6PIF - chains H and I of the 11 polymer chains in the assembly; structure by electron microscopy, 3.40 A resolution.

# Chain H
Molecule: type I-F CRISPR-associated endoribonuclease Cas6/Csy4
Organism: Vibrio cholerae
Sequence (198 residues; numbered 2 to 199; the number before each row is that of its first residue):
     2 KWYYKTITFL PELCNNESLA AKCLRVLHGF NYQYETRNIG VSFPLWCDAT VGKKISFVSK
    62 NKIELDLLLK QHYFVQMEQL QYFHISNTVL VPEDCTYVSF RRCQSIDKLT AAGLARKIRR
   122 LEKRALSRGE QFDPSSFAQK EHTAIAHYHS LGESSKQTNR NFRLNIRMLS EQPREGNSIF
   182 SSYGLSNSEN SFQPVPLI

# Chain I
Molecule: TniQ monomer 1
Organism: Vibrio cholerae
Sequence (358 residues; row label = number of the first residue in the row; note: 37 numbers in that range are skipped by the numbering (no residue carries them; nothing is unmodelled there); numbering starts at 0):
     0 AMFLQRPKPY SDESLESFFI RVANKNGYGD VHRFLEATKR FLQDIDHNGY QTFPTDITRI
    60 NPYSAKNSSS ARTASFLKLA QLTFNEPPEL LGLAINRTNM KYSPSTSAVV RGAEVFPRSL
   120 LRTHSIPCCP LCLRENGYAS YLWHFQGYEY CHSHNVPLIT TCS
   193 GHEAACTVSN WLAGHESKPL PNLPKSYRWG LVHWWMGIKD S
   236 DHFSFVQFFS NWPRSFHSII EDEVEFNLEH AVVSTSELRL KDLLGRLFFG SIRLPERNLQ
   296 HNIILGELLC YLENRLWQDK GLIANLKMNA LEATVMLNCS LDQIASMVEQ RILKPNRKSK
   361 DVTDYLFHFG DIFCLWLAEF QSDEFNRSFY VSRW
Disordered / not traced: 0, 193-194

# How chain H and chain I interact
Pairs across the interface (11; chain H residue first):
  P12(H) with V267(I), hydrophobic
  L14(H) with V268(I), hydrophobic
  C15(H) with V267(I)
  N16(H) with V268(I), hydrogen bond (backbone-backbone)
  S19(H) with S269(I)
  K23(H) with E264(I), salt bridge
  Y74(H) with H265(I)
  Q77(H) with F261(I); H265(I)
  M78(H) with H265(I)
  N162(H) with K315(I)
Also at the interface, not in a pair above, chain H (13 interface residues in all): L20, L81, Y83
Interface features reported in the paper:
  - interface residues, chain H: L20(H), Y74(H), M78(H), Y83(H)

# Summary
Chain H and chain I form an interface of 13 and 7 residues respectively; the contacts include 1 hydrogen bond
and 1 salt bridge. Polar contacts include K23(H)-E264(I) and N16(H)-V268(I). The paper reports interface
residues L20(H), Y74(H) and M78(H) among others.
Chain H is type I-F CRISPR-associated endoribonuclease Cas6/Csy4 and chain I is TniQ monomer 1, both from
Vibrio cholerae; the structure, V. cholerae TniQ-Cascade complex, open conformation, was determined by
electron microscopy (same publication as 6PIG and 6PIJ).
